PDB entry 8VPG | X-ray diffraction, 3.05 A resolution | chains A and E of the 3 polymer chains in the assembly

# Chain A
Name: Site-specific DNA-methyltransferase (adenine-specific)
Source organism: Clostridioides difficile
Notes: EC 2.1.1.72
Reference sequence: A0A031WG99 (A0A031WG99_CLODI); residue numbers follow UniProt; this construct covers 1-577
Chain sequence (577 residues; each row starts with the number of its first residue):
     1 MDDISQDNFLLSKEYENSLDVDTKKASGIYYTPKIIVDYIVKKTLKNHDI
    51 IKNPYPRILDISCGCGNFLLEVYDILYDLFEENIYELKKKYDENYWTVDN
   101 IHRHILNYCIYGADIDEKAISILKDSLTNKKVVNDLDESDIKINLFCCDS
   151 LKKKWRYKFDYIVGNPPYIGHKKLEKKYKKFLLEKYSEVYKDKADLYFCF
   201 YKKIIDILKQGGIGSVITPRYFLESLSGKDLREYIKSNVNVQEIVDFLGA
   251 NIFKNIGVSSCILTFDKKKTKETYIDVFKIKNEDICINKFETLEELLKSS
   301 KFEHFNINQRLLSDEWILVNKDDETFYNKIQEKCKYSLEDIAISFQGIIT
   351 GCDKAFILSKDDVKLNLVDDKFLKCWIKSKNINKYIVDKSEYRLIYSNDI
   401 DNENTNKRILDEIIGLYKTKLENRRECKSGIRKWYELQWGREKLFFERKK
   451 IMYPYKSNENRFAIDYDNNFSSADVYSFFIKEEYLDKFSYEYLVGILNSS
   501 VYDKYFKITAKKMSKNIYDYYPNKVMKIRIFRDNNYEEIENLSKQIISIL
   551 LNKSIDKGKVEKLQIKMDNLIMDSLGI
Unresolved in the structure: 1-30, 133-136
What the authors report for this chain:
  - conformationally variable residues (loop rearrangement): Lys172

# Chain E
Molecule: DNA Strand II
Sequence (14 nucleotides; numbered 1 to 14; the number before each row is that of its first residue):
     1 ATGGGACTTTTTGA
Unresolved in the structure: 1
Residues lining bound ligands: A1AC7 (N-{3-[(2-amino-6-methylpyrimidin-4-yl)amino]-5-[(dimethylamino)methyl]phenyl}-3-[(quinolin-4-yl)amino]benzamide): DG4, DG5, DA6, DC7, DT8

# Interface between chain A and chain E
Contacting residue pairs (24; chain A residue first):
  Asn255(A) - DG4(E)  sugar contact
  Asn255(A) - DG5(E)  hydrogen bond to the phosphate
  Ile349(A) - DT10(E)  base contact
  Ile349(A) - DT11(E)  base contact
  Thr350(A) - DT10(E)  phosphate contact
  Gly351(A) - DT10(E)  phosphate contact
  Cys352(A) - DT10(E)  phosphate contact
  Asp353(A) - DT9(E)  phosphate contact
  Asp353(A) - DT10(E)  hydrogen bond to the phosphate
  Lys354(A) - DT9(E)  phosphate contact
  Lys354(A) - DT10(E)  salt bridge to the phosphate
  Lys378(A) - DT9(E)  salt bridge to the phosphate
  Arg425(A) - DT12(E)  base contact
  Arg425(A) - DG13(E)  hydrogen bond to the base
  Arg425(A) - DA14(E)  base contact
  Gln438(A) - DT11(E)  base contact
  Gln438(A) - DT12(E)  base contact
  Trp439(A) - DT12(E)  hydrogen bond to the base
  Tyr455(A) - DT8(E)  base contact
  Tyr455(A) - DT9(E)  hydrogen bond to the base
  Lys456(A) - DT8(E)  base contact
  Ser472(A) - DT10(E)  base contact
  Ala473(A) - DT10(E)  base contact
  Asp474(A) - DT9(E)  base contact
Also at the interface, not in a pair above, chain A (18 interface residues in all): Lys420, Glu426

# Summary
18 residues of chain A and 9 residues of chain E are in contact; the contacts include 5 hydrogen bonds and 2
salt bridges. Among the polar pairs are Arg425(A)-DG13(E), Trp439(A)-DT12(E) and Tyr455(A)-DT9(E). Bound to
chain E: compound A1AC7. The paper reports conformational variability at Lys172(A).
Here chain A is Site-specific DNA-methyltransferase (adenine-specific) (Clostridioides difficile) and chain E
is DNA Strand II. Entry 8VPG (CamA Adenine Methyltransferase Complexed to Cognate Substrate DNA and Containing
Quinoline-based SGI-1027 Analog 455) was determined by X-ray diffraction (same publication as 8VPH and 8VPI).
